2Y9Z - chains A and D of the 6 polymer chains in the assembly; structure by X-ray diffraction, 3.60 A resolution.

== Chain A ==
Name: Imitation switch protein 1 (del_atpase)
Organism: Saccharomyces cerevisiae
Notes: fragment: hand, sant, slide domains, residues 763-1129
Reference sequence: P38144 (ISW1_YEAST); residues 763-1129 here = UniProt positions 763-1129
Chain sequence (374 residues; numbered 762 to 1135; the number before each row is that of its first residue):
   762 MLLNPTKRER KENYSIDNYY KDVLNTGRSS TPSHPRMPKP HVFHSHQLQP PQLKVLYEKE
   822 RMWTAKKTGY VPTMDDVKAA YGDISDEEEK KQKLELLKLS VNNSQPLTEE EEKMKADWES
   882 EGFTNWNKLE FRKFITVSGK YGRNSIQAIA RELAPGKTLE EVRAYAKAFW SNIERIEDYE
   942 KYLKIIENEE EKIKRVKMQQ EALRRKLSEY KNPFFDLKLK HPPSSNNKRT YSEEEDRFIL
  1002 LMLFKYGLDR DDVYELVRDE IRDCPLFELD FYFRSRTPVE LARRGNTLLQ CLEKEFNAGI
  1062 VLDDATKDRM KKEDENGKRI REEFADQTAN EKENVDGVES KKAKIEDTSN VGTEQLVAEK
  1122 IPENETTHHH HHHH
Not modelled in the structure: 762-788, 1076-1135
Construct notes: expression tag (762, 1130-1135)
Curated features (UniProtKB/Swiss-Prot):
  - modified residue: Ser-846 (Phosphoserine)

== Chain D ==
Molecule: I-DNA/e-DNA
Sequence (48 nucleotides; numbered 1 to 48; the number before each row is that of its first residue):
     1 GCGCATGAAC CCGTATATAA GCCTAGGCTT ATATACGGGT TCATGCGC
Not modelled in the structure: 1-10, 42-48

== How chain A and chain D interact ==
Pairs across the interface (8; chain A residue first):
  Leu-890(A) with DG21(D), phosphate contact
  Arg-893(A) with DC22(D), sugar contact
  Thr-897(A) with DC22(D), phosphate contact
  Asn-988(A) with DT30(D), base contact
  Arg-1044(A) with DC28(D), hydrogen bond to the phosphate; DT29(D), salt bridge to the phosphate
  Thr-1048(A) with DT30(D), hydrogen bond to the phosphate
  Lys-1055(A) with DA31(D), salt bridge to the phosphate
Other interface residues (no listed pair), chain A (10 interface residues in all): Lys-894, Arg-1037, Arg-1045

== In short ==
10 residues of chain A and 6 residues of chain D are in contact; the contacts include 2 hydrogen bonds and 2
salt bridges. Polar pairs include Arg-1044(A)/DC28(D), Thr-1048(A)/DT30(D) and Arg-1044(A)/DT29(D).
Chain A is Imitation switch protein 1 (del_atpase) (Saccharomyces cerevisiae) and chain D is I-DNA/e-DNA; the
structure, Chromatin Remodeling Factor ISW1a(del_ATPase) in DNA complex, was determined by X-ray diffraction.
